Entry 8KB5 (electron microscopy, 2.26 A resolution); this record covers chains H and J of the 10 polymer chains in the assembly.

# Chain H
Protein: Histone H2B type 1-J
Organism: Homo sapiens
UniProtKB: P06899 (H2B1J_HUMAN); residues 0-125 here correspond to UniProt positions 1-126 (UniProt number = residue number + 1)
Amino-acid sequence (129 residues; numbered -3 to 125; the number before each row is that of its first residue; numbers below 1 keep their minus sign (Gly-3 is residue -3)):
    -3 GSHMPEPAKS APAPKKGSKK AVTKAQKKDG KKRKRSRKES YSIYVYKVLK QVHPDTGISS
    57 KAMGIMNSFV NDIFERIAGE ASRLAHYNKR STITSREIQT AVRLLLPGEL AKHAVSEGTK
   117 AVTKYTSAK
Unresolved in the structure: -3 to 32, 125
Sequence notes: expression tag (-3 to -1)

# Chain J
Molecule: 145-nt DNA strand
Organism: synthetic construct
Sequence (145 nucleotides; row label = number of the first residue in the row; numbers below 1 keep their minus sign (DA-72 is residue -72)):
   -72 ATCACAATCC CGGTGCCGAG GCCGCTCAAT TGGTCGTAGA CAGCTCTAGC ACCGCTTAAA
   -12 CGCACGTACG GATTCCGTAC GTGCGTTTAA GCGGTGCTAG AGCTGTCTAC GACCAATTGA
    48 GCGGCCTCGG CACCGGGATT GTGAT

# Chain H / chain J interface
Contacting residue pairs (13):
  Tyr42(H) - DG-53(J)  sugar contact
  Tyr42(H) - DG-52(J)  phosphate contact
  Gly53(H) - DG-53(J)  phosphate contact
  Ile54(H) - DA-54(J)  sugar contact
  Ile54(H) - DG-53(J)  phosphate contact
  Ser55(H) - DA-54(J)  phosphate contact
  Ser56(H) - DA-54(J)  hydrogen bond to the phosphate
  Arg86(H) - DG-34(J)  phosphate contact
  Arg86(H) - DA-33(J)  salt bridge to the phosphate
  Ser87(H) - DA-35(J)  hydrogen bond to the phosphate
  Ser87(H) - DG-34(J)  hydrogen bond to the phosphate
  Thr88(H) - DA-35(J)  hydrogen bond to the phosphate
  Thr88(H) - DG-34(J)  hydrogen bond to the phosphate
Interface residues without a listed pair, chain H (10 interface residues in all): Arg33, Lys85
Interface residues without a listed pair, chain J (7 interface residues in all): DC-46

# Summary
The interface between chain H and chain J involves 10 residues on one side and 7 on the other; the contacts
include 5 hydrogen bonds and 1 salt bridge. Polar pairs include Ser56(H)-DA-54(J), Ser87(H)-DA-35(J) and
Ser87(H)-DG-34(J).
Here chain H is Histone H2B type 1-J (Homo sapiens) and chain J is a 145-nt DNA strand (synthetic construct).
Entry 8KB5 (Cryo-EM structure of the human nucleosome containing H3.8) was determined by electron microscopy.
